6F9I - chains A and X of the 4 polymer chains in the assembly; structure by X-ray diffraction, 3.99 A resolution.

== Chain A ==
Protein: Kinesin light chain 2
Source organism: Mus musculus
Reference sequence: Q91YS4 (Q91YS4_MOUSE); residue numbers follow UniProt; this construct covers 191-481
Chain sequence (293 residues; numbered 189 to 481; the number before each row is that of its first residue):
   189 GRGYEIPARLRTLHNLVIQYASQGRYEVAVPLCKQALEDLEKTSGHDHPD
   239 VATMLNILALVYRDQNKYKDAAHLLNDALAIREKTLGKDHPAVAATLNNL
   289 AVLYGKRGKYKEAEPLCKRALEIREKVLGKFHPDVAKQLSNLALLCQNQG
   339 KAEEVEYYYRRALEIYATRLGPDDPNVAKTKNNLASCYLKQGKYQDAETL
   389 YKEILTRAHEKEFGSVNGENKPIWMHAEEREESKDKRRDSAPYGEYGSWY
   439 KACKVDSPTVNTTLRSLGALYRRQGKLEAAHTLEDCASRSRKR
Disordered / not traced: 189-195, 422-443, 479-481
Construct notes: expression tag (189-190); conflict Arg-481 (Gln in Q91YS4)

== Chain X ==
Protein: Calsyntenin-1
Reference sequence: Q9EPL2 (CSTN1_MOUSE); residues 200-214 here correspond to UniProt positions 965-979 (UniProt number = residue number + 765)
Chain sequence (15 residues; each row starts with the number of its first residue):
   200 NATRQLEWDDSTLSY
Disordered / not traced: 200-204, 214

== Interface between chain A and chain X ==
Residue-residue contacts (29):
  His-202(A) with Leu-212(X)
  Thr-241(A) with Thr-211(X)
  Asn-244(A) with Thr-211(X), hydrogen bond; Leu-212(X)
  Ile-245(A) with Leu-212(X), hydrophobic
  Leu-248(A) with Asp-209(X); Leu-212(X), hydrophobic
  Arg-251(A) with Trp-207(X)
  Arg-270(A) with Thr-211(X), hydrogen bond (side chain-backbone)
  Ala-280(A) with Thr-211(X)
  Ala-283(A) with Asp-208(X); Thr-211(X)
  Thr-284(A) with Thr-211(X)
  Asn-286(A) with Glu-206(X); Asp-208(X)
  Asn-287(A) with Trp-207(X); Asp-208(X), hydrogen bond (side chain-backbone); Asp-209(X); Thr-211(X), hydrogen bond
  Val-290(A) with Glu-206(X); Trp-207(X), hydrophobic
  Leu-291(A) with Trp-207(X), hydrophobic
  Arg-312(A) with Asp-208(X), salt bridge
  Lys-325(A) with Glu-206(X), salt bridge; Asp-208(X), salt bridge
  Asn-329(A) with Leu-205(X); Glu-206(X), hydrogen bond (side chain-backbone)
  Leu-332(A) with Leu-205(X), hydrophobic
  Leu-333(A) with Leu-205(X), hydrophobic

== Summary ==
19 residues of chain A face 7 of chain X across their interface; the contacts include 5 hydrogen bonds and 3
salt bridges. Among the polar pairs are Arg-312(A)/Asp-208(X), Lys-325(A)/Glu-206(X) and
Lys-325(A)/Asp-208(X).
Here chain A is Kinesin light chain 2 (Mus musculus) and chain X is Calsyntenin-1. Entry 6F9I (Crystal
structure of KLC2 bound to the second tryptophan-acidic motif peptide from calsyntenin-1) was determined by
X-ray diffraction (same publication as 6EJN).
